PDB entry 2GZJ | X-ray diffraction, 1.60 A resolution | chains A and B

# Chain A
Name: Colicin-E9 immunity protein
Source organism: Escherichia coli K12
Reference sequence: P13479 (IMM9_ECOLI); residue numbers follow UniProt; this construct covers 1-86
Amino-acid sequence (86 residues; numbered 1 to 86; the number before each row is that of its first residue):
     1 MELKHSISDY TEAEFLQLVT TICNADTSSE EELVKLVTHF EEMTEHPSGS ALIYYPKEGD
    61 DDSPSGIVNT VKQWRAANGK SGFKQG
Not modelled in the structure: 1-2, 86
Construct notes: engineered mutation Ala-51 (Asp in P13479)

# Chain B
Name: Colicin-E9
Source organism: Escherichia coli K12
Notes: EC 3.1.21.1; fragment: colicin e9, c-terminal domain, dnase domain
Reference sequence: P09883 (CEA9_ECOLI); residues 2-134 here correspond to UniProt positions 450-582 (UniProt number = residue number + 448)
Amino-acid sequence (134 residues; each row starts with the number of its first residue):
     1 MESKRNKPGK ATGKGKPVGD KWLDDAGKDS GAPIPDRIAD KLRDKEFKSF DDFRKAVWEE
    61 VSKDPELSKN LNPSNKSSVS KGYSPFTPKN QQVGGRKVYE LHHDKPISQG GEVYDMDNIR
   121 VTTPKRHIDI HRGK
Not modelled in the structure: 1-3, 134
Construct notes: initiating methionine (1)
Ion coordination: Zn2+: His-102, His-127, His-131 (together with phosphate ion)
UniProt features mapped onto this chain:
  - binding site (Zn(2+)): His-102, His-127, His-131

# How chain A and chain B interact
Pairs across the interface (37; chain A residue first):
  Cys-23(A) / Ser-74(B)  hydrogen bond
  Cys-23(A) / Ser-77(B)  hydrogen bond (backbone-side chain)
  Asn-24(A) / Ser-77(B)
  Ala-25(A) / Ser-77(B)
  Ala-25(A) / Ser-78(B)
  Ala-25(A) / Lys-81(B)
  Thr-27(A) / Tyr-83(B)  hydrogen bond
  Ser-28(A) / Tyr-83(B)
  Ser-29(A) / Tyr-83(B)  hydrogen bond (backbone-side chain)
  Glu-30(A) / Arg-54(B)  salt bridge
  Glu-30(A) / Tyr-83(B)
  Glu-30(A) / Ser-84(B)  hydrogen bond (side chain-backbone)
  Glu-30(A) / Val-98(B)
  Leu-33(A) / Ser-78(B)
  Leu-33(A) / Tyr-83(B)  hydrophobic
  Leu-33(A) / Phe-86(B)  hydrophobic
  Val-34(A) / Gly-95(B)
  Val-37(A) / Phe-86(B)  hydrophobic
  Thr-38(A) / Lys-97(B)
  Glu-41(A) / Lys-97(B)  salt bridge
  Pro-47(A) / Lys-89(B)
  Ser-48(A) / Lys-89(B)
  Ser-50(A) / Gln-92(B)  hydrogen bond
  Ile-53(A) / Asn-72(B)
  Ile-53(A) / Ser-74(B)
  Tyr-54(A) / Asn-72(B)
  Tyr-54(A) / Ser-74(B)
  Tyr-54(A) / Asn-75(B)
  Tyr-54(A) / Phe-86(B)
  Tyr-55(A) / Asn-75(B)
  Tyr-55(A) / Phe-86(B)  hydrogen bond (side chain-backbone)
  Tyr-55(A) / Thr-87(B)
  Tyr-55(A) / Pro-88(B)
  Tyr-55(A) / Tyr-99(B)
  Pro-56(A) / Asn-72(B)
  Asp-62(A) / Asn-72(B)
  Asp-62(A) / Pro-73(B)
Also at the interface, not in a pair above, chain A (21 interface residues in all): Gly-49

# In short
Chain A and chain B form an interface of 21 and 19 residues respectively; the contacts include 7 hydrogen
bonds and 2 salt bridges. Polar pairs include Glu-30(A)/Arg-54(B), Glu-41(A)/Lys-97(B) and
Cys-23(A)/Ser-74(B). Curated annotation (UniProt) lists 3 Zn2+-binding residues on chain B.
Chain A is Colicin-E9 immunity protein and chain B is Colicin-E9, both from Escherichia coli K12; the
structure, Crystal Structure of the E9 DNase Domain with a Mutant Immunity Protein IM9 (D51A), was determined
by X-ray diffraction.
